PDB entry 6RDH | electron microscopy, 3.00 A resolution | chains U and X of the 31 polymer chains in the assembly

# Chain U
Name: ATP synthase subunit alpha
Source organism: Polytomella sp. Pringsheim 198.80
Reference sequence: A0ZW40 (A0ZW40_9CHLO); residue numbers follow UniProt; this construct covers 1-562
Chain sequence (562 residues; each row starts with the number of its first residue):
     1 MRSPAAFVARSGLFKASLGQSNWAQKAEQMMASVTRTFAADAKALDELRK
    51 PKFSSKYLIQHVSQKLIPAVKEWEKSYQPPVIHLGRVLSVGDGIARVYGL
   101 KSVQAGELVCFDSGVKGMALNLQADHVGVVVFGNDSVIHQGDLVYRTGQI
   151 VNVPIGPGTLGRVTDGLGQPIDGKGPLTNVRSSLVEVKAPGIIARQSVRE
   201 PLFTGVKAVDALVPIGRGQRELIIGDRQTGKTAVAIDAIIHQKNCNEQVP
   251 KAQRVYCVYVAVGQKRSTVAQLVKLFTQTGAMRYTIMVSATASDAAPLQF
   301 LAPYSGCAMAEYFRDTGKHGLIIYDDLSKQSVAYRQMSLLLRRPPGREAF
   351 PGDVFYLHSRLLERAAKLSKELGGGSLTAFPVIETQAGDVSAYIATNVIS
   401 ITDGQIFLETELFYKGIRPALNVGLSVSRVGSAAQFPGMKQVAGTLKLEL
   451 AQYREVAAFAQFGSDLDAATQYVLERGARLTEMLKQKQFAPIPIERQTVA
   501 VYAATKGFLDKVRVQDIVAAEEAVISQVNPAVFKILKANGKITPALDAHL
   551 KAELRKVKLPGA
Unresolved in the structure: 1-39
Sequence notes: conflict Arg266 (Lys in A0ZW40)
Ion coordination: Mg2+: Thr232 (together with ATP)
Ligand contacts: ATP (adenosine-5'-triphosphate): Asp226, Arg227, Gln228, Thr229, Gly230, Lys231, Thr232, Ala233, Glu384, Phe413, Arg418, Pro419, Gln486, Lys487, Gln488

# Chain X
Name: ATP synthase subunit beta
Source organism: Polytomella sp. Pringsheim 198.80
Notes: EC 7.1.2.2
Reference sequence: A0ZW41 (A0ZW41_9CHLO); residue numbers follow UniProt; this construct covers 1-574
Chain sequence (574 residues; numbered 1 to 574; the number before each row is that of its first residue):
     1 MALRYAAGLAKNVVQRQGASLNIARAFAAEPAPAIDAGYVSQVIGPVVDV
    51 RFDGELPSILSSLEVEGHSVRLVLEVAQHMGDNTVRCIAMDSTDGLVRGQ
   101 KVVDTGSPIKVPVGRGTLGRIMNVIGEPVDEQGPIDAADIWSIHREAPEF
   151 TEQSTEQEILVTGIKVVDLLAPYQRGGKIGLFGGAGVGKTVLIMELINNV
   201 AKAHGGFSVFAGVGERTREGNDLYREMIESGVIKLGAERGNSKCTLVYGQ
   251 MNEPPGARARVALTGLTVAEYFRDIEGQDVLLFVDNIFRFTQANSEVSAL
   301 LGRIPSAVGYQPTLATDLGGLQERITTTTKGSITSVQAVYVPADDLTDPA
   351 PATTFAHLDATTVLSRSIAELGIYPAVDPLDSTSRMLNPNVIGAEHYNVA
   401 RGVQKVLQDYKNLQDIIAILGMDELSEEDKLTVARARKIQRFLSQPFQVA
   451 EVFTGTPGKYVDLADTISGFQGVLTGKYDDLPEMAFYMVGDIKEVKEKAD
   501 KMAKDIASRKEADNKKVSEELKDIPSLDKLVSEIKEVVIEEDDGLEEDFK
   551 AEALSSETVVLNEEGKSVPLPKKN
Unresolved in the structure: 1-32
Sequence notes: conflict Ala350 (Gly in A0ZW41), Leu387 (Arg in A0ZW41)
Ion coordination: Mg2+: Thr190, Glu215 (together with ADP)
Ligand contacts:
  - ADP (adenosine-5'-diphosphate): Ala185, Gly186, Val187, Gly188, Lys189, Thr190, Val191, Arg216, Glu219, Tyr374, Pro375, Phe447, Ala450, Phe453, Thr454
  - ATP (adenosine-5'-triphosphate): Ser384, Arg385, Leu387, Asn388, Tyr397, Arg401

# Interface between chain U and chain X
Pairs across the interface (174; chain U residue first):
  Ile82(U) - Glu563(X)  hydrogen bond (backbone-side chain)
  His83(U) - Glu563(X)  hydrogen bond (backbone-side chain)
  Leu84(U) - Leu561(X)
  Leu84(U) - Asn562(X)
  Leu84(U) - Glu563(X)  hydrogen bond (backbone-side chain)
  Gly99(U) - Arg98(X)  hydrogen bond (backbone-side chain)
  Leu100(U) - Arg98(X)  hydrogen bond (backbone-side chain)
  Lys101(U) - Arg98(X)
  Ser102(U) - Val97(X)
  Val103(U) - Leu96(X)
  Val103(U) - Val97(X)
  Gln104(U) - Gly95(X)
  Gln104(U) - Leu96(X)
  Gln104(U) - Val97(X)
  Ala105(U) - Val43(X)  hydrophobic
  Ala105(U) - Thr93(X)
  Ala105(U) - Asp94(X)
  Ala105(U) - Gly95(X)  hydrogen bond (backbone-backbone)
  Ala105(U) - Leu96(X)  hydrogen bond (backbone-backbone)
  Gly106(U) - Asp94(X)
  Cys110(U) - Thr558(X)
  Cys110(U) - Val560(X)  hydrophobic
  Cys110(U) - Leu570(X)  hydrophobic
  Asp112(U) - Lys573(X)
  Asp112(U) - Asn574(X)
  Ser113(U) - Asn574(X)  hydrogen bond
  Gly114(U) - Leu570(X)
  Lys116(U) - Thr558(X)
  Asn121(U) - Val43(X)
  Asn121(U) - Ile44(X)
  Leu122(U) - Gln42(X)
  Leu122(U) - Val43(X)  hydrogen bond (backbone-backbone)
  Leu122(U) - Leu96(X)
  Leu122(U) - Arg98(X)
  Gln123(U) - Gln42(X)
  Gln123(U) - Ile44(X)
  Gln123(U) - Arg98(X)  hydrogen bond (backbone-side chain)
  Ala124(U) - Gln42(X)  hydrogen bond (backbone-side chain)
  His126(U) - Arg98(X)  hydrogen bond (backbone-side chain)
  Val127(U) - Arg98(X)
  Val137(U) - Asn574(X)
  His139(U) - Asn574(X)
  Asp142(U) - Asn574(X)
  Tyr145(U) - Val560(X)  hydrophobic
  Tyr145(U) - Leu570(X)  hydrophobic
  Tyr145(U) - Pro571(X)
  Arg146(U) - Val560(X)
  Arg146(U) - Leu561(X)  hydrogen bond (backbone-backbone)
  Thr147(U) - Val559(X)
  Thr147(U) - Val560(X)
  Gly148(U) - Leu561(X)
  Ile150(U) - Asp94(X)
  Ile150(U) - Gly95(X)
  Ile155(U) - Phe549(X)
  Gly156(U) - Phe549(X)
  Pro157(U) - Leu545(X)
  Pro157(U) - Phe549(X)
  Leu160(U) - Leu545(X)  hydrophobic
  Leu177(U) - Leu554(X)
  Asn179(U) - Glu546(X)
  Asn179(U) - Phe549(X)
  Val180(U) - Phe549(X)
  Val180(U) - Ala551(X)
  Val180(U) - Glu552(X)  hydrogen bond (backbone-backbone)
  Val180(U) - Leu554(X)  hydrophobic
  Arg181(U) - Phe549(X)
  Arg181(U) - Lys550(X)
  Arg181(U) - Glu552(X)
  Ser182(U) - Glu552(X)
  Lys188(U) - Asn252(X)
  Lys188(U) - Glu253(X)  salt bridge
  Ala189(U) - Asn252(X)
  Pro190(U) - Thr217(X)
  Gly191(U) - Thr217(X)
  Ile192(U) - Ile121(X)  hydrophobic
  Ile192(U) - Thr217(X)
  Ile192(U) - Gly220(X)
  Ile192(U) - Asn221(X)
  Ile192(U) - Tyr248(X)  hydrophobic
  Ile193(U) - Val129(X)
  Ile193(U) - Asp130(X)
  Ile193(U) - Glu131(X)
  Ile193(U) - Tyr224(X)  hydrophobic
  Ile193(U) - Arg225(X)
  Arg195(U) - Thr217(X)
  Arg195(U) - Asn221(X)
  Gln196(U) - Asn221(X)
  Arg220(U) - Arg216(X)
  Asn246(U) - Glu541(X)
  Gln248(U) - Ile539(X)
  Val249(U) - Ile539(X)
  Pro250(U) - Val538(X)
  Pro250(U) - Glu540(X)
  Lys251(U) - Glu540(X)
  Lys251(U) - Asp542(X)
  Lys251(U) - Gly544(X)
  Arg254(U) - Glu541(X)  salt bridge
  Arg254(U) - Asp543(X)  salt bridge
  Tyr256(U) - Asp543(X)  hydrogen bond (side chain-backbone)
  Tyr256(U) - Leu545(X)
  Tyr284(U) - Asp543(X)
  Tyr312(U) - Leu545(X)  hydrogen bond (side chain-backbone)
  Tyr312(U) - Phe549(X)
  Phe313(U) - Leu545(X)  hydrophobic
  Lys318(U) - Gly544(X)
  Lys318(U) - Leu545(X)
  Pro344(U) - Ala299(X)
  Pro344(U) - Pro305(X)  hydrophobic
  Pro345(U) - Val308(X)
  Pro345(U) - Gly309(X)
  Gly346(U) - Val308(X)
  Gly346(U) - Gly309(X)
  Arg347(U) - Ala343(X)
  Arg347(U) - Asp345(X)  salt bridge
  Arg347(U) - Asp348(X)  salt bridge
  Gly352(U) - Glu296(X)
  Asp353(U) - Glu296(X)
  Phe355(U) - Met251(X)  hydrophobic
  Phe355(U) - Arg289(X)
  Phe355(U) - Gln292(X)
  Tyr356(U) - Glu253(X)
  Tyr356(U) - Pro254(X)
  Tyr356(U) - Pro255(X)
  Tyr356(U) - Arg258(X)
  Tyr356(U) - Glu296(X)
  Ser359(U) - Met251(X)  hydrogen bond (side chain-backbone)
  Glu363(U) - Arg216(X)
  Glu363(U) - Thr217(X)  hydrogen bond
  Glu363(U) - Met251(X)
  Glu363(U) - Asn252(X)
  Val390(U) - Arg366(X)
  Ser391(U) - Ala343(X)
  Ser391(U) - Asp344(X)
  Thr396(U) - Ala185(X)
  Thr396(U) - Tyr340(X)  hydrogen bond (backbone-side chain)
  Thr396(U) - Pro342(X)  hydrogen bond (side chain-backbone)
  Asn397(U) - Tyr340(X)
  Ile399(U) - Ala185(X)
  Ile399(U) - Arg216(X)  hydrogen bond (backbone-side chain)
  Ser400(U) - Ala185(X)
  Ser400(U) - Arg216(X)  hydrogen bond (backbone-side chain)
  Ser400(U) - Met251(X)
  Ser400(U) - Arg289(X)
  Ser400(U) - Tyr340(X)
  Ile401(U) - Arg216(X)  hydrogen bond (backbone-side chain)
  Ile401(U) - Met251(X)  hydrophobic
  Thr402(U) - Arg216(X)  hydrogen bond (backbone-side chain)
  Asp403(U) - Arg218(X)  salt bridge
  Arg429(U) - Phe453(X)
  Val430(U) - Arg218(X)
  Ser432(U) - Phe453(X)
  Ala469(U) - Arg509(X)
  Tyr472(U) - Arg509(X)
  Asn529(U) - Leu527(X)
  Ala531(U) - Val531(X)  hydrophobic
  Lys534(U) - Val531(X)
  Ile535(U) - Leu530(X)
  Ile535(U) - Val531(X)
  Ile535(U) - Ile534(X)  hydrophobic
  Ala538(U) - Ile534(X)  hydrophobic
  Ala545(U) - Ile524(X)  hydrophobic
  Ala545(U) - Pro525(X)
  Ala545(U) - Leu530(X)
  Asp547(U) - Ser518(X)
  Ala548(U) - Ser518(X)
  Ala548(U) - Glu519(X)
  Ala548(U) - Ile524(X)  hydrophobic
  His549(U) - Ile524(X)
  His549(U) - Pro525(X)
  His549(U) - Ser526(X)
  His549(U) - Leu527(X)
  Lys551(U) - Ser518(X)
  Ala552(U) - Glu520(X)
  Glu553(U) - Leu527(X)
Also at the interface, not in a pair above, chain U (111 interface residues in all): Val81, Phe111, Leu120, Pro154, Glu186, Ser197, Glu247, Arg343, Arg360, Ala392, Tyr393, Leu425, Val473, Val532, Asn539, Pro544
Also at the interface, not in a pair above, chain X (86 interface residues in all): Ser41, Asp91, Gly214, Glu215, Asp222, Leu300, Glu370, Asp523

# In short
Chain U and chain X form an interface of 111 and 86 residues respectively; the contacts include 24 hydrogen
bonds and 6 salt bridges. Among the polar pairs are Lys188(U)-Glu253(X), Arg254(U)-Glu541(X) and
Arg254(U)-Asp543(X). Bound to chain U: ATP. Bound to chain X: ATP and ADP.
Chain U is ATP synthase subunit alpha and chain X is ATP synthase subunit beta, both from Polytomella sp.
Pringsheim 198.80; the structure, CryoEM structure of Polytomella F-ATP synthase, Rotary substate 1A,
composite map, was determined by electron microscopy (same publication as 6RD4, 6RD5, 6RD6, 6RD7, 6RD8, 6RD9
and 46 further entries).
